2WSF - chains B and C of the 18 polymer chains in the assembly; structure by X-ray diffraction, 3.48 A resolution.

Chain B:
Molecule: Photosystem I P700 chlorophyll A apoprotein A2
Source organism: Pisum sativum
Reference sequence: P05311 (PSAB_PEA); numbering as in UniProt (aligned over 1-734)
Amino-acid sequence (734 residues; row label = number of the first residue in the row):
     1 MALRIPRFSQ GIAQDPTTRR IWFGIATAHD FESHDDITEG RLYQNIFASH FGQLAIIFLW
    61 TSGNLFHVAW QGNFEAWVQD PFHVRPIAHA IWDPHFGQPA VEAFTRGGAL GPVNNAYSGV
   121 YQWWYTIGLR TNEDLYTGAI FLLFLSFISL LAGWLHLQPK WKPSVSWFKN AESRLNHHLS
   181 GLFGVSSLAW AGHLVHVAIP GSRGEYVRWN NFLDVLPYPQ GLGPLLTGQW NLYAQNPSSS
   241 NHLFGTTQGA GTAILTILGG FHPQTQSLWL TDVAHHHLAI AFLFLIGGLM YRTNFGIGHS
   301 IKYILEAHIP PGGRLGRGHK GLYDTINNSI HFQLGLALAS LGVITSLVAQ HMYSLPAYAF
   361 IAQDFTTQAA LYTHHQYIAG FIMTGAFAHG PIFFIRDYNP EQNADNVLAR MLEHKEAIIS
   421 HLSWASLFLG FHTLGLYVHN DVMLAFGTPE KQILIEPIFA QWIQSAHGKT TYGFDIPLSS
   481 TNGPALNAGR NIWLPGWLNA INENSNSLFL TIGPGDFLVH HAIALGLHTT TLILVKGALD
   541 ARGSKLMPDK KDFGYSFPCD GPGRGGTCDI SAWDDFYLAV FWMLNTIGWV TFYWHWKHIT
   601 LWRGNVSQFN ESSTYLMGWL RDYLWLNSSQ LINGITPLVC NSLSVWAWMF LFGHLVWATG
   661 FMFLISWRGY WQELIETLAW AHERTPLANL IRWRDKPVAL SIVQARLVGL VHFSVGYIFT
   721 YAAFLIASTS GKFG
Unresolved in the structure: 1
Swiss-Prot annotation at these positions:
  - binding site ([4Fe-4S] cluster): Cys559, Cys568
  - binding site (chlorophyll a): His654, Met662, Tyr670
  - binding site (phylloquinone): Trp671
Ion coordination: chlorophyll a Mg near Asp93 (its only coordinating residue here); 4Fe-4S cluster Fe: Cys559, Cys568 (shared with 2 residues of chain A)
Ligand contacts:
  - beta-carotene (BCR), molecule 1: Ile21, Ile25, Ile691
  - beta-carotene (BCR), molecule 2: Ile57, Phe58, Trp60, Gly181, Leu182, Val185
  - beta-carotene (BCR), molecule 3: Leu65, Trp123, Phe141, Leu142, Trp190, Phe212
  - beta-carotene (BCR), molecule 4: Leu188, Ala281, Phe282, Leu285, Leu289
  - beta-carotene (BCR), molecule 5: Phe332, Gly335, Leu336, Val343, Met383, Ala386, Phe387, Gly390, Phe393, Phe394, Ala538
  - beta-carotene (BCR), molecule 6: Val645, Trp648, Met649, Phe652, Trp671, Phe719
  - chlorophyll a (CLA), molecule 1: Phe8, Gly24, Ile25, Ala28, His29, Phe31, His34, Ser49, Gly52, Gln53
  - chlorophyll a (CLA), molecule 2: Thr18, Ile21, Trp22, Ile675, Ala679, His682, Arg692, Trp693, Arg694, Asp695, Pro697, Val698, Leu700
  - chlorophyll a (CLA), molecule 3: Trp22, Phe652, Leu655, Val656, Thr659, Met662, Phe663, Leu700, Val708, Val711, His712, Val715
  - chlorophyll a (CLA), molecule 4: Ile25, Ala26, His29, Asp30, Glu32, Leu334, Leu338, Phe381, Ile382, Thr384, Gly385, His389, Ile392, Arg396, Tyr555, Trp573, Phe576, Leu707, Val711
  - chlorophyll a (CLA), molecule 5: His29, Phe31, Leu42, Ile46, Ser49, His50, Gln53, Leu54, Arg174, His178, Ile330, Gln333, Leu334, Ala337, Leu338, Leu341
  - chlorophyll a (CLA), molecule 6: His29, Ile56, Ile57, Trp60, Ile378, Phe381, Ile382
  - chlorophyll a (CLA), molecule 7: Phe47, Phe51, Ile148, Leu151, Ala152, Leu155, His156, Trp161, Lys162, Ser164, Trp167
  - chlorophyll a (CLA), molecule 8: Phe47, His50, Phe51, Leu54, Trp123, Trp167, Phe168, Arg174, His177, His178, Gly181, Leu182, Phe183, Ile344, Tyr358
  - chlorophyll a (CLA), molecule 9: Ile57, Phe58, Trp60, Thr61, Ser118, Gly119, Val120, Trp123, Val185, Ser186, Ala189, Leu341, Ile344, Thr345, Val348, Met352, Tyr358, Leu371, His374, His375, Ile378
  - chlorophyll a (CLA), molecule 10: Leu59, Ser62, Gly63, Phe66, His67, His89, Ala90, Trp92, Leu143
  - chlorophyll a (CLA), molecule 11: Trp60, Asn64, Val68, Ala88, His89, Asn114, Asn115, Ala116, Tyr117, Ser118, Val645, Trp646, Met649, Phe719
  - chlorophyll a (CLA), molecule 12: Trp60, Asn64, Tyr117, Ser118, Ala370, Leu371, Thr373, His374, Tyr377, Ile378, Phe381, Trp646, Ile718, Phe719, Ala722, Leu725, Ile726
  - chlorophyll a (CLA), molecule 13: Ile91, Asp93, His95, Phe96, Val645, Trp648
  - chlorophyll a (CLA), molecule 14: Trp123, Phe183, Ser186, Ser187, Trp190, Leu194, Leu268, Val273, His276, His277, Ile280, Ala357, Tyr358
  - chlorophyll a (CLA), molecule 15: Leu129, Thr137, Phe141, Leu145, Ala189, Trp190, His193, His196, Val197, Val207, Phe212
  - chlorophyll a (CLA), molecule 16: Trp167, Asn170, Ser173, His177, Thr293, Asn294, Phe295
  - chlorophyll a (CLA), molecule 17: Ala171, Arg174, Leu175, His178, Leu179, Phe183, Ile301, Leu305, Tyr323, Ile326, Asn327, Leu336, Ala337, Ser340, Ile344
  - chlorophyll a (CLA), molecule 18: Leu175, Leu179, Leu283, Phe284, Met290, Tyr291, Ile301, Ile304, Leu305
  - chlorophyll a (CLA), molecule 19: Asn176, His177, Ser180, Gly181, Val185, Leu285, Leu289, Tyr291, Arg292, Thr293, Phe295, Ile297
  - chlorophyll a (CLA), molecule 20: Leu188, Ala189, Ala191, Gly192, Val195, His196, Phe212, Val215, Leu216, Pro217, Gly221, Leu222, Ile254, Leu278
  - chlorophyll a (CLA), molecule 21: Leu225, Trp230, Asn231, Tyr233, Leu255, His275, Leu278, Ala279, Phe282, Leu283, Trp493
  - chlorophyll a (CLA), molecule 22: Thr256, Ile257, Leu268, Asp272, Val273, His275, His276, Ala279, Ile280, Leu283, His351, Leu355
  - chlorophyll a (CLA), molecule 23: Ile286, Gly287, Leu289, Met290, Ile297, Gly298, His299, Ile304
  - chlorophyll a (CLA), molecule 24: Met290, His299, Tyr303, Ile304, His308, Pro310
  - chlorophyll a (CLA), molecule 25: Ile304, Leu305, His308, Pro310, Pro311, Leu322, Val407, Leu408, Met411
  - chlorophyll a (CLA), molecule 26: Pro310, Pro311, Gly312, Arg314, Leu315
  - chlorophyll a (CLA), molecule 27: Arg317, Val407, Arg410, Met411, His414, Ile418, His421
  - chlorophyll a (CLA), molecule 28: Leu336, Ser340, Val343, Ile344, Leu347, Gln350, His351, Tyr353, Ser354, Leu355, Phe509
  - chlorophyll a (CLA), molecule 29: Val343, Ser346, Gln350, Gln376, Met383, Phe387, Leu527, Thr530, Thr531, Leu534, Met583, Thr586, Ile587, Val590
  - chlorophyll a (CLA), molecule 30: Ser346, Gln350, Tyr353, Tyr372, Gln376, Phe459, Ala460, Ile463, Gln464, Phe509, Leu510, Ile512, His520, Ile523, Val590, Tyr593, Trp594, Lys597, His598
  - chlorophyll a (CLA), molecule 31: Tyr377, Thr433, Leu434, Tyr437, Ala522, Asn585, Trp589, Phe592, Leu616, Trp619, Leu620, Leu624, Ser628, Phe650, His654, Trp657, Phe713, Tyr717, Thr720, Tyr721, Phe724
  - chlorophyll a (CLA), molecule 32: Ala417, His421, Trp424
  - chlorophyll a (CLA), molecule 33: Ser420, His421, Ser423, Trp424, Leu427
  - chlorophyll a (CLA), molecule 34: His421, Leu422, Trp424, Ala524, Leu527, His528, Thr531
  - chlorophyll a (CLA), molecule 35: Ser423, Ser426, Leu427, Gly430, Phe431, Leu434, Leu525, Thr529, Leu532, Ile533, Leu578, Phe581, Trp582
  - chlorophyll a (CLA), molecule 36: Trp424, Leu427, Phe428, Phe431, His432
  - chlorophyll a (CLA), molecule 37: Trp424, Phe428, Leu429, Ile455, Glu456, Pro457, Ile458, Phe459, Ala460, Asp516, Phe517, His520, His521, Ala524, His528
  - chlorophyll a (CLA), molecule 38: Phe431, His432, Leu434, Gly435, Leu436, Val438, His439, Val442, Met443, Lys451
  - chlorophyll a (CLA), molecule 39: Tyr437, Val438, Asp441, Phe581, Trp582, Leu584, Asn585, Trp589, Leu616, Trp657, Phe713
  - chlorophyll a (CLA), molecule 40: Ile458, Phe459, Trp462
  - chlorophyll a (CLA), molecule 41: Trp462, Ile463, Ala466, His467, Leu498, Phe509
  - chlorophyll a (CLA), molecule 42: Leu486, Ala488, Gly489, Trp493, Leu494
  - chlorophyll a (CLA), molecule 43: Leu620, Leu624, Trp625
  - chlorophyll a (CLA), molecule 44: Trp648, Leu651, Phe652, His654, Leu655, Trp657, Ala658
  - chlorophyll a (CLA), molecule 45: Leu655, Ala658, Thr659, Phe661, Met662, Ile665, Ser666, Tyr670, Trp671
  - chlorophyll a (CLA), molecule 46: Leu678, Ala681, His682, Thr685, Ala688, Ile691
  - chlorophyll a (CLA), molecule 47: Trp680, Arg684, Thr685, Pro686
  - phylloquinone (PQN): Trp22, Ile25, Met662, Phe663, Ser666, Trp667, Arg668, Trp671, Ala699, Leu700, Ser701, Ala705
  - 4Fe-4S cluster (SF4): Cys559, Asp560, Pro562, Thr567, Cys568, Trp667, Ile702

Chain C:
Molecule: Photosystem I iron-sulfur center
Source organism: Pisum sativum
Reference sequence: P10793 (PSAC_PEA); residue numbers follow UniProt; this construct covers 1-81
Amino-acid sequence (81 residues; row label = number of the first residue in the row):
     1 MSHSVKIYDT CIGCTQCVRA CPTDVLEMIP WGGCKAKQIA SAPRTEDCVG CKRCESACPT
    61 DFLSVRVYLW HETTRSMGLA Y
Swiss-Prot annotation at these positions:
  - binding site ([4Fe-4S] cluster): Cys11, Cys14, Cys17, Cys21, Cys48, Cys51, Cys54, Cys58
Ion coordination: 4Fe-4S cluster Fe: Cys21, Asp24
Ligand contacts:
  - 4Fe-4S cluster (SF4), molecule 1: Ile7, Asp9, Cys11, Ile12, Gly13, Cys17, Val18, Cys58, Pro59, Thr60
  - 4Fe-4S cluster (SF4), molecule 2: Cys21, Pro22, Asp24, Val25, Val49, Gly50, Cys51, Lys52, Cys54

How chain B and chain C interact:
Residue-residue contacts (38; chain B residue first):
  Gly11(B) - His71(C)
  Ile12(B) - Trp70(C)  hydrophobic
  Asp15(B) - Glu72(C)
  Pro16(B) - Thr74(C)
  Pro16(B) - Ala80(C)  hydrophobic
  Thr17(B) - Met77(C)
  Thr17(B) - Leu79(C)
  Arg19(B) - Trp70(C)
  Arg19(B) - Glu72(C)  salt bridge
  Thr27(B) - Trp70(C)
  Met547(B) - Arg66(C)  hydrogen bond
  Pro548(B) - Phe62(C)
  Asp549(B) - Phe62(C)
  Asp549(B) - Leu63(C)  hydrogen bond (side chain-backbone)
  Phe553(B) - Tyr68(C)
  Phe557(B) - Arg66(C)
  Phe557(B) - Tyr68(C)  hydrophobic
  Cys559(B) - Arg66(C)
  Asp560(B) - Lys52(C)  salt bridge
  Asp560(B) - Ser64(C)
  Asp560(B) - Val65(C)
  Asp560(B) - Arg66(C)  salt bridge
  Gly561(B) - Lys52(C)
  Gly561(B) - Arg66(C)
  Pro562(B) - Lys52(C)
  Arg564(B) - Lys52(C)
  Arg564(B) - Phe62(C)  hydrogen bond (side chain-backbone)
  Arg564(B) - Leu63(C)  hydrogen bond (side chain-backbone)
  Arg564(B) - Ser64(C)  hydrogen bond
  Arg564(B) - Arg66(C)
  Gln672(B) - Leu79(C)
  Glu676(B) - Leu79(C)
  Trp693(B) - Tyr81(C)
  Lys696(B) - Ala80(C)
  Lys696(B) - Tyr81(C)
  Pro697(B) - Leu79(C)
  Pro697(B) - Tyr81(C)
  Val698(B) - Leu79(C)  hydrophobic
Interface residues without a listed pair, chain B (25 interface residues in all): Arg668, Ala679
Interface residues without a listed pair, chain C (18 interface residues in all): Cys51, Glu55, Thr73

Overview:
The interface between chain B and chain C involves 25 residues on one side and 18 on the other, with 5
hydrogen bonds and 3 salt bridges. Polar pairs include Arg19(B)-Glu72(C), Asp560(B)-Lys52(C) and
Asp560(B)-Arg66(C).
Chain B is Photosystem I P700 chlorophyll A apoprotein A2 and chain C is Photosystem I iron-sulfur center,
both from Pisum sativum; the structure, Improved Model of Plant Photosystem I, was determined by X-ray
diffraction together with 3LW5, 2WSC and 2WSE from the same study.
